5A72 - chains A and B of the 4 polymer chains in the assembly; structure by X-ray diffraction, 2.60 A resolution.

# Chain A (and B)
Molecule: DNA endonuclease I-cvui
From: Chlorella vulgaris
Notes: EC 3.1.-.-; chain B of this document is another copy of the same molecule, construct and numbering; everything in this record applies to it too
Reference sequence: P56347 (DNE1_CHLVU); residues 3-162 here correspond to UniProt positions 2-161 (UniProt number = residue number - 1)
Amino-acid sequence (172 residues; each row starts with the number of its first residue):
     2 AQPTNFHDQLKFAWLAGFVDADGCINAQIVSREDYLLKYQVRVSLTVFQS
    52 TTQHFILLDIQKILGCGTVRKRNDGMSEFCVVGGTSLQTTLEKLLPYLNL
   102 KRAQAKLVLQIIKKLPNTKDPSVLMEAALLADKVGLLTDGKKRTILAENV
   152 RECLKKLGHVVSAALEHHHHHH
Unresolved in the structure: 2-5, 163-173 (chain B: 2-5, 164-173)
Construct notes: expression tag (2, 163-173); conflict Gln54 (Arg53 in P56347), Asn100 (Gln99 in P56347)
Ion coordination: Ca2+ site 1: Ala22 (shared with Asp23(B) of chain B; 1 residue of chain C; 1 residue of chain D); Ca2+ site 2: Asp23 (shared with Ala22(B) of chain B; 1 residue of chain C; 1 residue of chain D)
What the authors report for this chain:
  - binding site for the 24-nt DNA strand: Gln29, Arg43
  - binding site for the 24-nt DNA strand: Arg33, Arg73
  - specificity-determining residues: Arg33
  - Ca2+ coordination: Asp23
  - catalytic residues: Arg73, Lys102 (proposed by the authors, not directly observed)

# Chain A / chain B interface
Pairs across the interface (38; chain A residue first):
  Phe7(A) with Phe7(B)
  Gln10(A) with Leu11(B)
  Leu11(A) with Gln10(B); Leu11(B), hydrophobic; Ala14(B), hydrophobic; Tyr98(B), hydrophobic
  Ala14(A) with Leu11(B), hydrophobic; Trp15(B)
  Trp15(A) with Ala14(B); Ala17(B); Gly18(B); Asp21(B), hydrogen bond; Tyr98(B), hydrogen bond (side chain-backbone); Asn100(B)
  Ala17(A) with Trp15(B)
  Gly18(A) with Trp15(B); Gly18(B); Phe19(B), hydrogen bond (backbone-backbone)
  Phe19(A) with Gly18(B); Asp21(B); Ala22(B), hydrophobic; Leu101(B), hydrophobic
  Asp21(A) with Trp15(B), hydrogen bond; Phe19(B)
  Ala22(A) with Phe19(B), hydrophobic; Ala22(B), hydrophobic; Asp23(B)
  Asp23(A) with Ala22(B); Asp23(B)
  Gln50(A) with Leu101(B)
  Gln54(A) with Leu101(B)
  Tyr98(A) with Leu11(B), hydrophobic; Trp15(B), hydrogen bond (backbone-side chain)
  Asn100(A) with Trp15(B)
  Leu101(A) with Phe19(B), hydrophobic; Gln50(B); Gln54(B); Ile57(B), hydrophobic
Other interface residues (no listed pair), chain A (18 interface residues in all): Phe56, Ile57
Other interface residues (no listed pair), chain B (18 interface residues in all): Phe56

# Summary
Chain A and chain B each contribute 18 residues to their interface, with 5 hydrogen bonds. Among the polar
pairs are Trp15(A)-Asp21(B), Trp15(A)-Tyr98(B) and Gly18(A)-Phe19(B). From the paper: catalytic residues
Arg73(A) and Lys102(A); a binding site for the 24-nt DNA strand at Gln29(A), Arg43(A) and Arg33(A) among
others.
Chain A and chain B are both DNA endonuclease I-cvui (Chlorella vulgaris); the structure, Crystal structure of
the homing endonuclease I-CvuI in complex with its target (Sro1.3) in the presence ..., was determined by
X-ray diffraction (same publication as 5A74, 5A77 and 5A78).
